Entry 4ZI7 (X-ray diffraction, 2.51 A resolution); this record covers chains A and F of the 6 polymer chains in the assembly.

[Chain A]
Molecule: Tubulin alpha-1B chain
From: Sus scrofa
Reference sequence: Q2XVP4 (TBA1B_PIG); residue numbers follow UniProt; this construct covers 1-451
Sequence (451 residues; numbered 1 to 451; the number before each row is that of its first residue):
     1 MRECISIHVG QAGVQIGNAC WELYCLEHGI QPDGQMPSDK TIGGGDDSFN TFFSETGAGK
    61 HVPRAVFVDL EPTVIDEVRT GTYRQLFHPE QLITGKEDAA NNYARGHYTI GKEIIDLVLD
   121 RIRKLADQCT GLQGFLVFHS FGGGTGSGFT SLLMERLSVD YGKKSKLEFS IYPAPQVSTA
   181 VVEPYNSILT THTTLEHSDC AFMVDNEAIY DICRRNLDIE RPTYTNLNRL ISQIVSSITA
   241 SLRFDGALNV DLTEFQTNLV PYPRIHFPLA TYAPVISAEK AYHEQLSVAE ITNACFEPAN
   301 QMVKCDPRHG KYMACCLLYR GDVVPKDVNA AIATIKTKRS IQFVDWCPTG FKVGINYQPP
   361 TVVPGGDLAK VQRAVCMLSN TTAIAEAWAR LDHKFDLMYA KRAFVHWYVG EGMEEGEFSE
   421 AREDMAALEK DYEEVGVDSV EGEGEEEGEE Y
Disordered / not traced: 440-451
Ion coordination: Ca2+: Asp39, Thr41, Gly44, Glu55
Ligand contacts: GTP: Val9, Gly10, Gln11, Ala12, Gln15, Ile16, Asp69, Glu71, Asp98, Ala99, Ala100, Asn101, Asn102, Ser140, Gly142, Gly143, Gly144, Thr145, Gly146, Ile171, Pro173, Ala174, Val177, Ser178, Thr179, Glu183, Asn206, Tyr224, Leu227, Asn228, Ile231
Curated features (UniProtKB/Swiss-Prot):
  - motif: Met1 to Cys4 (MREC motif)
  - active site: Glu254
  - binding site (GTP): Gly10, Gln11, Ala12, Gln15, Glu71, Ala99, Ser140, Gly143, Gly144, Thr145, Gly146, Thr179, Glu183, Asn206, Tyr224, Asn228, Leu252
  - binding site (Mg(2+)): Glu71
  - site: Tyr451 (Involved in polymerization)
  - modified residue: Lys40 (N6,N6,N6-trimethyllysine), Ser48 (Phosphoserine), Ser232 (Phosphoserine), Tyr282 (3'-nitrotyrosine), Arg339 (Omega-N-methylarginine), Ser439 (Phosphoserine), Glu443 (5-glutamyl polyglutamate), Glu445 (5-glutamyl polyglutamate), Tyr451 (3'-nitrotyrosine)
  - cross-link (Glycyl lysine isopeptide (Lys-Gly)): Lys326 (interchain with G-Cter in ubiquitin), Lys370 (interchain with G-Cter in ubiquitin)
What the authors report for this chain:
  - binding site for the ligand 4SL: Leu248, Pro325, Val328, Asn329, Ile332, Phe351, Val353, Ile355

[Chain F]
Molecule: Tubulin-Tyrosine Ligase
From: Gallus gallus
Reference sequence: E1BQ43 (E1BQ43_CHICK); numbering as in UniProt (aligned over 1-378)
Sequence (384 residues; row label = number of the first residue in the row):
     1 MYTFVVRDEN SSVYAEVSRL LLATGQWKRL RKDNPRFNLM LGERNRLPFG RLGHEPGLVQ
    61 LVNYYRGADK LCRKASLVKL IKTSPELSES CTWFPESYVI YPTNLKTPVA PAQNGIRHLI
   121 NNTRTDEREV FLAAYNRRRE GREGNVWIAK SSAGAKGEGI LISSEASELL DFIDEQGQVH
   181 VIQKYLEKPL LLEPGHRKFD IRSWVLVDHL YNIYLYREGV LRTSSEPYNS ANFQDKTCHL
   241 TNHCIQKEYS KNYGRYEEGN EMFFEEFNQY LMDALNTTLE NSILLQIKHI IRSCLMCIEP
   301 AISTKHLHYQ SFQLFGFDFM VDEELKVWLI EVNGAPACAQ KLYAELCQGI VDVAISSVFP
   361 LADTGQKTSQ PTSIFIKLHH HHHH
Disordered / not traced: 105-124, 151-158, 250-251, 364-371
Construct notes: expression tag (379-384)
Ligand contacts: AMP-PCP (ACP; phosphomethylphosphonic acid adenylate ester): Lys74, Pro95, Ile148, Gln183, Lys184, Tyr185, Leu186, Lys198, Asp200, Arg202, Arg222, His239, Leu240, Thr241, Asn242, Asp318, Met320, Ile330, Glu331, Asn333

[Interface between chain A and chain F]
Contacting residue pairs (22; chain A residue first):
  Gln176(A) - Pro56(F)
  Glu207(A) - His54(F)  salt bridge
  Glu297(A) - His306(F)
  Lys304(A) - His54(F)
  Asp306(A) - Arg66(F)
  Asp306(A) - Leu307(F)
  Arg308(A) - Pro300(F)  hydrogen bond (side chain-backbone)
  Arg308(A) - Ala301(F)
  Arg308(A) - Ile302(F)
  Arg308(A) - Ser303(F)  hydrogen bond (side chain-backbone)
  Arg308(A) - Leu307(F)
  His309(A) - Arg66(F)  hydrogen bond (side chain-backbone)
  His309(A) - Gly67(F)
  His309(A) - Ala301(F)  hydrogen bond (side chain-backbone)
  Lys338(A) - Pro300(F)
  Ser340(A) - Ala301(F)
  Glu386(A) - Arg66(F)  salt bridge
  Arg390(A) - Gly50(F)
  Arg390(A) - His54(F)
  His393(A) - Asp33(F)
  His393(A) - Arg51(F)
  Glu433(A) - Arg46(F)  salt bridge
Interface residues without a listed pair, chain A (15 interface residues in all): Pro298, Cys305
Interface residues without a listed pair, chain F (16 interface residues in all): Gly53, His308

[Summary]
Chain A and chain F form an interface of 15 and 16 residues respectively; the contacts include 4 hydrogen
bonds and 3 salt bridges. Among the polar pairs are Glu207(A)-His54(F), Glu386(A)-Arg66(F) and
Glu433(A)-Arg46(F). Chain A binds GTP. The paper reports a binding site for the ligand 4SL at Leu248(A),
Pro325(A) and Val328(A) among others.
Chain A is Tubulin alpha-1B chain (Sus scrofa) and chain F is Tubulin-Tyrosine Ligase (Gallus gallus); the
structure, Crystal structure of tubulin-stathmin-ttl-HTI286 complex, was determined by X-ray diffraction,
deposited together with 4ZHQ, 4ZOL and 5BMV.
